PDB entry 9J3D | electron microscopy, 2.97 A resolution | chains F and G of the 12 polymer chains in the assembly

[Chain F (and G)]
Protein: RND efflux system, MexC-like protein
Organism: Klebsiella pneumoniae
Notes: chain G of this document is another copy of the same molecule, construct and numbering; everything in this record applies to it too
Reference sequence: A0A411AKL2 (A0A411AKL2_KLEPN); residues 1-387 here = UniProt positions 1-387
Sequence (395 residues; each row starts with the number of its first residue):
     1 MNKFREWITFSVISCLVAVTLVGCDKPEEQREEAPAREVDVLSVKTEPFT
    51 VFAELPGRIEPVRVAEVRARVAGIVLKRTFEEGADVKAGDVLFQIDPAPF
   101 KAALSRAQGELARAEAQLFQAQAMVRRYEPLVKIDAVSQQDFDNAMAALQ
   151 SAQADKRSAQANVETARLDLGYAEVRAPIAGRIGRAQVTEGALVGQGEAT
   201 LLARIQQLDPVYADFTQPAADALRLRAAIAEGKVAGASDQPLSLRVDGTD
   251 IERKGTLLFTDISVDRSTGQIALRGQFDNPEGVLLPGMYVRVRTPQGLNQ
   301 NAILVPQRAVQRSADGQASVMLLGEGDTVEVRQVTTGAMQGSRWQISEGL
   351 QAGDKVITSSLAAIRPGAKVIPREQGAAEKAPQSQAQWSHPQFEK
Unresolved in the structure: 1-35, 374-395
Construct notes: expression tag (388-395)

[Interface between chain F and chain G]
Contacting residue pairs (55; chain F residue first):
  Arg-58(F) with Arg-266(G), hydrogen bond (side chain-backbone)
  Glu-60(F) with Arg-266(G), salt bridge
  Glu-82(F) with Phe-259(G); Arg-274(G), salt bridge
  Gly-83(F) with Phe-259(G)
  Ala-98(F) with Leu-168(G); Tyr-172(G)
  Pro-99(F) with Leu-168(G)
  Ala-102(F) with Ala-161(G); Thr-165(G)
  Arg-106(F) with Ser-158(G); Ala-161(G); Asn-162(G), hydrogen bond
  Gly-109(F) with Ala-154(G)
  Ala-112(F) with Arg-157(G)
  Arg-113(F) with Ser-151(G), hydrogen bond; Ala-154(G); Asp-155(G), salt bridge
  Ala-116(F) with Gln-150(G)
  Gln-120(F) with Asn-144(G), hydrogen bond; Ala-147(G)
  Met-124(F) with Gln-140(G)
  Arg-127(F) with Gln-139(G), hydrogen bond (side chain-backbone); Gln-140(G), hydrogen bond; Asp-143(G), salt bridge
  Arg-182(F) with Ile-262(G)
  Arg-185(F) with Asp-214(G), salt bridge; Phe-259(G); Asp-261(G), salt bridge; Ala-272(G); Arg-274(G)
  Thr-189(F) with Val-62(G); Arg-63(G); Val-64(G), hydrogen bond (side chain-backbone)
  Glu-190(F) with Arg-63(G), salt bridge; Ile-179(G)
  Gly-191(F) with Ala-65(G); Pro-178(G); Ile-179(G)
  Ala-192(F) with Val-64(G)
  Leu-193(F) with Arg-70(G)
  Gln-196(F) with Ala-69(G); Arg-70(G); Ala-199(G)
  Glu-281(F) with Arg-226(G), hydrogen bond (backbone-side chain)
  Gly-282(F) with Arg-226(G), hydrogen bond (backbone-side chain)
  Val-283(F) with Leu-223(G), hydrophobic; Arg-226(G)
  Leu-285(F) with Ile-262(G); Val-264(G), hydrophobic
  Pro-286(F) with Ile-262(G); Ser-263(G); Val-264(G), hydrogen bond (backbone-backbone)
  Gly-287(F) with Val-264(G); Arg-266(G)
Interface residues without a listed pair, chain F (38 interface residues in all): Ala-72, Gly-73, Ile-74, Asp-96, Ser-105, Ala-123, Gln-206, Val-246, Met-288
Interface residues without a listed pair, chain G (37 interface residues in all): Arg-68

[Summary]
38 residues of chain F and 37 residues of chain G are in contact; the contacts include 10 hydrogen bonds and 7
salt bridges. Polar pairs include Glu-60(F)/Arg-266(G), Glu-82(F)/Arg-274(G) and Arg-113(F)/Asp-155(G).
Chain F and chain G are both RND efflux system, MexC-like protein (Klebsiella pneumoniae); the structure,
Cryo-EM structure of TMexCD1-TOprJ1, was determined by electron microscopy.
